Entry 4CPZ (X-ray diffraction, 2.20 A resolution); this record covers chains E and F.

[Chain E (and F)]
Molecule: Neuraminidase
Source organism: Influenza B virus
Notes: EC 3.2.1.18; chain F of this document is another copy of the same molecule, construct and numbering; everything in this record applies to it too
Sequence (466 residues; numbered 0 to 465; the number before each row is that of its first residue; numbering starts at 0):
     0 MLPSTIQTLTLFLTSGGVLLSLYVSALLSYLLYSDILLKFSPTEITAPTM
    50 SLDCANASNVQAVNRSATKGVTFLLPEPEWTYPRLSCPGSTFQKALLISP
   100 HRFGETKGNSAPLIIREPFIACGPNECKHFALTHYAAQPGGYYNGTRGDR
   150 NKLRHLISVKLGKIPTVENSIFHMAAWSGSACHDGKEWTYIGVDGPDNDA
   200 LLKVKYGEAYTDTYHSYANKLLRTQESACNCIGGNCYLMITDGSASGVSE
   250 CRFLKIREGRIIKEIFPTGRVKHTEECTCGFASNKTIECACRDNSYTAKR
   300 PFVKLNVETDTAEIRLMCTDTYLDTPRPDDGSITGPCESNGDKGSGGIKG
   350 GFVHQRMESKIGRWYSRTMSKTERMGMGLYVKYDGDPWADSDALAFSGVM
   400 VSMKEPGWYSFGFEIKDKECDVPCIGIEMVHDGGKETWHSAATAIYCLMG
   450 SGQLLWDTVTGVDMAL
Not modelled in the structure: 0-75
Cystine bridges: C86-C419, C121-C126, C181-C228, C230-C235, C276-C290, C278-C288, C317-C336, C423-C446
Covalently attached groups: N-acetylglucosamine (NAG) linked to N143, N283
Bound ions: Ca2+: D292, T296, D323, G343, G345
Ligand contacts: zanamivir (ZMR): R115, E116, L131, D148, R149, R153, W176, S177, L220, R222, E225, A244, E274, E275, R291, N293, R373, W407, Y408

[How chain E and chain F interact]
Residue-residue contacts (82):
  C86(E) - R259(F)  hydrogen bond
  Q92(E) - L200(F)
  K93(E) - K151(F)  hydrogen bond (side chain-backbone)
  K93(E) - K202(F)
  A94(E) - M173(F)
  A94(E) - A174(F)  hydrogen bond (backbone-backbone)
  A94(E) - Y209(F)
  L95(E) - H154(F)
  L95(E) - F171(F)
  L95(E) - Y209(F)
  L96(E) - Y134(F)  hydrogen bond (backbone-side chain)
  L96(E) - L152(F)  hydrophobic
  L96(E) - H154(F)  hydrogen bond (backbone-side chain)
  I97(E) - Y134(F)
  S98(E) - Y134(F)  hydrogen bond (backbone-side chain)
  R101(E) - H133(F)  hydrogen bond (side chain-backbone)
  R101(E) - Y134(F)  hydrogen bond (side chain-backbone)
  R101(E) - A135(F)
  R101(E) - Y141(F)
  R101(E) - L152(F)
  F102(E) - L112(F)  hydrophobic
  F102(E) - Y134(F)  hydrophobic
  F102(E) - A135(F)  hydrophobic
  F102(E) - A136(F)  hydrophobic
  F102(E) - V166(F)  hydrophobic
  E104(E) - G139(F)
  E104(E) - G140(F)  hydrogen bond (side chain-backbone)
  E104(E) - Y141(F)
  K106(E) - P138(F)
  K106(E) - G139(F)
  G107(E) - P138(F)
  N108(E) - G107(F)
  N108(E) - N108(F)
  N108(E) - S109(F)  hydrogen bond (side chain-backbone)
  N108(E) - P138(F)
  S109(E) - A110(F)
  S109(E) - V166(F)
  G161(E) - I170(F)
  G161(E) - F171(F)  hydrogen bond (backbone-backbone)
  K162(E) - E167(F)  hydrogen bond (side chain-backbone)
  K162(E) - N168(F)  hydrogen bond (side chain-backbone)
  K162(E) - S169(F)  hydrogen bond (side chain-backbone)
  K162(E) - I170(F)
  I163(E) - Y134(F)
  I163(E) - V166(F)
  T165(E) - E167(F)  hydrogen bond
  E167(E) - E167(F)
  N168(E) - E167(F)  hydrogen bond (side chain-backbone)
  I414(E) - E207(F)
  I414(E) - A208(F)  hydrophobic
  I414(E) - Y209(F)  hydrophobic
  D416(E) - A208(F)
  D416(E) - T210(F)
  D416(E) - R259(F)  salt bridge
  K417(E) - E186(F)  salt bridge
  K417(E) - Y205(F)
  C419(E) - R259(F)
  V421(E) - Y209(F)
  M448(E) - K202(F)
  M448(E) - Y209(F)  hydrophobic
  M448(E) - T212(F)
  G449(E) - T212(F)
  S450(E) - T212(F)
  S450(E) - H214(F)  hydrogen bond (backbone-side chain)
  L454(E) - P195(F)
  L454(E) - D198(F)
  L454(E) - L200(F)  hydrophobic
  W455(E) - N150(F)
  W455(E) - K151(F)
  W455(E) - W176(F)
  W455(E) - D193(F)
  W455(E) - G194(F)
  W455(E) - P195(F)
  D456(E) - K151(F)  salt bridge
  V458(E) - L152(F)
  T459(E) - L152(F)
  G460(E) - Y141(F)
  G460(E) - L152(F)
  V461(E) - Y141(F)
  D462(E) - Y141(F)  hydrogen bond (backbone-side chain)
  L465(E) - G140(F)
  L465(E) - Y141(F)
Also at the interface, not in a pair above, chain E (48 interface residues in all): P87, H100, N124, C126, K159, L160, K415, C446, L447, G451
Also at the interface, not in a pair above, chain F (43 interface residues in all): H172, D211

[In short]
Chain E and chain F form an interface of 48 and 43 residues respectively; the contacts include 18 hydrogen
bonds and 3 salt bridges. Polar contacts include D416(E)-R259(F), K417(E)-E186(F) and D456(E)-K151(F). Ligands
of chain E: zanamivir. Covalently linked N-acetylglucosamine: at N143(E) and N283(E).
Both chains are Neuraminidase (Influenza B virus). Entry 4CPZ (Structure of the Neuraminidase from the
B/Lyon/CHU/15.216/2011 virus in complex with Zanamivir) was determined by X-ray diffraction, deposited
together with 4CPL, 4CPM, 4CPN, 4CPO and 4CPY.
